6C8F - chain A; structure by X-ray diffraction, 6.50 A resolution (low resolution: residue-level contacts below are approximate; hydrogen-bond / salt-bridge calls are withheld).

[Chain A]
Name: Transient receptor potential cation channel, subfamily V, member 4
From: Xenopus tropicalis
UniProtKB: F7BWY7 (F7BWY7_XENTR); residue numbers follow UniProt; this construct covers 133-797
Chain sequence (675 residues; numbered 132 to 806; the number before each row is that of its first residue):
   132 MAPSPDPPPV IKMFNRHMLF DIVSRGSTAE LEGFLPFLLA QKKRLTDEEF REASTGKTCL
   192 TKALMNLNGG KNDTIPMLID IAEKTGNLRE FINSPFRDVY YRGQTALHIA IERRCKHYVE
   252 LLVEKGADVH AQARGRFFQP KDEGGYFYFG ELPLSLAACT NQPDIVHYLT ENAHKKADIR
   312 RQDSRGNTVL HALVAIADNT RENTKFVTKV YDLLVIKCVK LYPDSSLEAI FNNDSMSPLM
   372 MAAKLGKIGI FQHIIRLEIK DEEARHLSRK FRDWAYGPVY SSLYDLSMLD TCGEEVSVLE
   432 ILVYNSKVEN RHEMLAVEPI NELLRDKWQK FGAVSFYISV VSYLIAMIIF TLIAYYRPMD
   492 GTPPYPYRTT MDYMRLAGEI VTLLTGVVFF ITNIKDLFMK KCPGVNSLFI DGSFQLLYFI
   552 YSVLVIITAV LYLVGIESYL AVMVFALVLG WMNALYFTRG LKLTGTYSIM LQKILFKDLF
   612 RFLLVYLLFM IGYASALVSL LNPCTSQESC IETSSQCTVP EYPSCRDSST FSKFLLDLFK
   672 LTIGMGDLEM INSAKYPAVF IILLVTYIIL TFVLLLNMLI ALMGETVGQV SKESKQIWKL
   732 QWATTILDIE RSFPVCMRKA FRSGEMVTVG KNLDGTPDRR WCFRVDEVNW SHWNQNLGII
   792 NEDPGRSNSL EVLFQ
Unresolved in the structure: 132-143, 531-535, 636-656, 763-769, 785-806
Sequence notes: initiating methionine (132); engineered mutation Q647 (Asn in F7BWY7); expression tag (798-806)
From the paper describing this entry:
  - Cs+ coordination through a water molecule: G675

[Overview]
The paper reports water-mediated Cs+ coordination by G675.
Chain A is Transient receptor potential cation channel, subfamily V, member 4 (Xenopus tropicalis); the
structure, Crystal structure of Transient Receptor Potential (TRP) channel TRPV4 in the presence of cesium,
was determined by X-ray diffraction (same publication as 6BBJ, 6C8G and 6C8H).
